PDB entry 7FGH | electron microscopy, 2.18 A resolution | chains H and I of the 12 polymer chains in the assembly

Chain H (and I):
Name: mRNA-capping enzyme nsP1
Organism: Chikungunya virus strain S27-African prototype
Notes: EC 2.1.1.-, 2.7.7.-; chain I of this document is another copy of the same molecule, construct and numbering; everything in this record applies to it too
UniProtKB: Q8JUX6 (POLN_CHIKS); residue numbers follow UniProt; this construct covers 1-516
Chain sequence (552 residues; row label = number of the first residue in the row):
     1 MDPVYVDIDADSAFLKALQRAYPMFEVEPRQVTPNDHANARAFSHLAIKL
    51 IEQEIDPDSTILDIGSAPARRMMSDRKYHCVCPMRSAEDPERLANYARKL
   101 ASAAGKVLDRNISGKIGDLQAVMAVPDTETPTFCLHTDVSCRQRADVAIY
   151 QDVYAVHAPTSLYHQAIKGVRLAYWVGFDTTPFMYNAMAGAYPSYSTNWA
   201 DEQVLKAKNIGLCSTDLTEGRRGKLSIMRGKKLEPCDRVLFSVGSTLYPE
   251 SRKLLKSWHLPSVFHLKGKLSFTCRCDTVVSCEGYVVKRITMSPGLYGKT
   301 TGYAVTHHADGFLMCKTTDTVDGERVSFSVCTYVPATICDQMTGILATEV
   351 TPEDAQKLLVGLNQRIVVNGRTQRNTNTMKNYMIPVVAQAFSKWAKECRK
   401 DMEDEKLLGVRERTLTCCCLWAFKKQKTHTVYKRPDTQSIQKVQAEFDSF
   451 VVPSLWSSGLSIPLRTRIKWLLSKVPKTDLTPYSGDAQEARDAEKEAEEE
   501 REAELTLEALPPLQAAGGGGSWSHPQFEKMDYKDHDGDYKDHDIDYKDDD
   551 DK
Not modelled in the structure: 1, 366-375, 415-420, 452-455, 475-552
Differences from the reference sequence: expression tag (517-552)
Bound ions: Zn2+: His79, Glu129, Cys134, Cys141
Small-molecule neighbours:
  - N7-methyl-guanosine-5'-monophosphate (G7M): Asn35, His37, Ala40, Arg41, Ser44, Asp152, Tyr154, Phe178, Phe241, Val243, Tyr248, Glu250, Tyr285
  - S-adenosylhomocysteine (SAH): Ile64, Gly65, Ser66, Ala67, Arg70, Pro83, Arg85, Ser86, Asp89, Arg92, Thr137, Asp138, Gln151, Asp152, Val153, Ala155, Val156
UniProt features mapped onto this chain:
  - active site: His37 (For mRNA-capping enzyme nsP1 activity)
  - binding site (Zn(2+)): His79, Glu129, Cys134, Cys141
  - site: His37 (Involved in the phosphoramide link with 7-methyl-GMP)
  - lipidation (S-palmitoyl cysteine): Cys417, Cys419
What the authors report for this chain:
  - binding site for N7-methyl-guanosine-5'-monophosphate: Asn35, His37, Tyr248
  - catalytic residues: His37

Interface between chain H and chain I:
Contacting residue pairs (116):
  Val32(H) - Met24(I)
  Thr33(H) - Pro23(I)
  Pro34(H) - Ala21(I)
  Pro34(H) - Pro23(I)
  Arg85(H) - Gly298(I)
  Ala87(H) - Val263(I)  hydrophobic
  Ala87(H) - Thr273(I)
  Ala87(H) - Tyr297(I)
  Ala87(H) - Gly298(I)
  Glu88(H) - Arg275(I)
  Pro90(H) - Ser293(I)
  Pro90(H) - Tyr297(I)  hydrophobic
  Ser196(H) - Asp436(I)  hydrogen bond
  Ser196(H) - Gln438(I)
  Asn198(H) - Asp436(I)
  Asn198(H) - Gln438(I)  hydrogen bond
  Glu202(H) - Tyr303(I)
  Leu205(H) - Tyr303(I)
  Lys208(H) - Asp401(I)  salt bridge
  Asn209(H) - Trp394(I)  hydrogen bond
  Asn209(H) - Arg434(I)
  Gly211(H) - Lys433(I)
  Gly211(H) - Thr437(I)
  Gly211(H) - Gln438(I)  hydrogen bond (backbone-backbone)
  Leu212(H) - Gln438(I)
  Leu212(H) - Ile440(I)  hydrophobic
  Cys213(H) - Lys433(I)  hydrogen bond (backbone-side chain)
  Cys213(H) - Gln438(I)  hydrogen bond (backbone-backbone)
  Cys213(H) - Ser439(I)
  Cys213(H) - Ile440(I)  hydrophobic
  Ser214(H) - Tyr185(I)  hydrogen bond
  Ser214(H) - Ile440(I)
  Ser214(H) - Gln441(I)  hydrogen bond
  Thr215(H) - Tyr185(I)
  Leu217(H) - Ser329(I)
  Leu217(H) - Thr428(I)
  Leu217(H) - His429(I)
  Leu217(H) - Thr430(I)
  Leu217(H) - Val431(I)  hydrophobic
  Thr218(H) - Gln426(I)  hydrogen bond (side chain-backbone)
  Thr218(H) - Lys427(I)
  Thr218(H) - Thr428(I)  hydrogen bond (backbone-backbone)
  Glu219(H) - Lys316(I)  salt bridge
  Glu219(H) - Lys427(I)
  Glu219(H) - His429(I)
  Gly220(H) - Lys425(I)
  Arg221(H) - Lys425(I)  hydrogen bond (backbone-backbone)
  Arg222(H) - Phe423(I)
  Gly223(H) - Ala422(I)
  Gly223(H) - Phe423(I)
  Lys224(H) - Phe423(I)
  Lys224(H) - Lys425(I)
  Leu225(H) - Trp421(I)
  Leu225(H) - Ala422(I)  hydrophobic
  Ser226(H) - Trp421(I)
  Ile227(H) - Trp421(I)  hydrogen bond (backbone-side chain)
  Met228(H) - Arg413(I)  hydrogen bond (backbone-side chain)
  Arg229(H) - Trp421(I)
  Gly230(H) - Arg413(I)
  Lys231(H) - Arg411(I)
  Lys231(H) - Glu412(I)
  Lys231(H) - Arg413(I)
  Lys232(H) - Gly409(I)
  Lys232(H) - Arg411(I)  hydrogen bond (backbone-side chain)
  Leu233(H) - Gly409(I)  hydrogen bond (backbone-backbone)
  Glu234(H) - Gly409(I)
  Ser242(H) - Val305(I)
  Ser242(H) - Gln438(I)
  Gly244(H) - His307(I)
  Gly244(H) - Gln438(I)  hydrogen bond (backbone-side chain)
  Ser245(H) - His307(I)
  Leu247(H) - Val305(I)  hydrophobic
  Lys316(H) - Glu405(I)  salt bridge
  Lys316(H) - Lys406(I)  hydrogen bond (side chain-backbone)
  Lys316(H) - Leu408(I)
  Thr318(H) - Asp401(I)
  Thr318(H) - Asp404(I)
  Thr318(H) - Glu405(I)
  Asp322(H) - Lys425(I)
  Gly323(H) - Lys424(I)
  Gly323(H) - Lys425(I)
  Gly323(H) - Gln426(I)  hydrogen bond (backbone-backbone)
  Glu324(H) - Arg411(I)
  Glu324(H) - Glu412(I)
  Glu324(H) - Arg413(I)  salt bridge
  Glu324(H) - Phe423(I)
  Arg325(H) - Lys400(I)
  Arg325(H) - Asp401(I)  salt bridge
  Arg325(H) - Asp404(I)  salt bridge
  Arg325(H) - Lys406(I)
  Arg325(H) - Gln426(I)  hydrogen bond
  Val326(H) - Arg411(I)
  Ser327(H) - Lys406(I)
  Phe328(H) - Leu408(I)  hydrophobic
  Gln356(H) - Thr343(I)
  Gln356(H) - Ala347(I)
  Lys357(H) - Gly344(I)
  Lys357(H) - Thr348(I)
  Val360(H) - Thr343(I)
  Gln364(H) - Asp340(I)
  Asn377(H) - Asp340(I)  hydrogen bond
  Lys380(H) - Asp436(I)  salt bridge
  Asn381(H) - Asp340(I)  hydrogen bond
  Asn381(H) - Thr343(I)  hydrogen bond
  Tyr382(H) - Arg434(I)
  Tyr382(H) - Pro435(I)
  Tyr382(H) - Asp436(I)
  Tyr382(H) - Thr437(I)
  Gln389(H) - Met402(I)  hydrogen bond
  Lys393(H) - Glu405(I)  salt bridge
  Gly459(H) - Tyr297(I)
  Leu460(H) - Tyr297(I)
  Ser461(H) - Tyr297(I)  hydrogen bond
  Pro463(H) - Pro294(I)  hydrophobic
  Leu464(H) - Tyr297(I)
  Arg467(H) - Arg171(I)
Other interface residues (no listed pair), chain H (81 interface residues in all): Gln31, Asp36, Met84, Ser86, Glu91, Ile210, Asp216, Pro249, Asp319, Thr320, Ser329, Pro352, Glu353, Ile384, Pro385, His429
Other interface residues (no listed pair), chain I (67 interface residues in all): Arg20, Ser262, Val279, Thr291, Met292, Thr301, Met314, Cys315, Cys398, Arg399, Leu407, Val410, Thr414

Overview:
81 residues of chain H and 67 residues of chain I are in contact, with 24 hydrogen bonds and 8 salt bridges.
Polar contacts include Lys208(H)-Asp401(I), Glu219(H)-Lys316(I) and Lys316(H)-Glu405(I). Bound to chain H:
S-adenosylhomocysteine and N7-methyl-guanosine-5'-monophosphate. The paper reports the catalytic residue
His37(H); a binding site for N7-methyl-guanosine-5'-monophosphate at Asn35(H), His37(H) and Tyr248(H).
Both chains are mRNA-capping enzyme nsP1 (Chikungunya virus strain S27-African prototype). Entry 7FGH (Cryo-EM
Structure of Chikungunya Virus Nonstructural Protein 1 with m7GMP) was determined by electron microscopy
together with 7X01, 7FGG and 7FGI from the same study.
